5HXQ - chains A and C; structure by X-ray diffraction, 1.95 A resolution.

[Chain A (and C)]
Name: (2Z, 6Z)-farnesyl diphosphate synthase, chloroplastic
Source organism: Solanum habrochaites
Notes: EC 2.5.1.92; chain C of this document is another copy of the same molecule, construct and numbering; everything in this record applies to it too
Reference sequence: B8XA40 (ZFPS_SOLHA); residues 72-303 here = UniProt positions 72-303
Sequence (233 residues; row label = number of the first residue in the row):
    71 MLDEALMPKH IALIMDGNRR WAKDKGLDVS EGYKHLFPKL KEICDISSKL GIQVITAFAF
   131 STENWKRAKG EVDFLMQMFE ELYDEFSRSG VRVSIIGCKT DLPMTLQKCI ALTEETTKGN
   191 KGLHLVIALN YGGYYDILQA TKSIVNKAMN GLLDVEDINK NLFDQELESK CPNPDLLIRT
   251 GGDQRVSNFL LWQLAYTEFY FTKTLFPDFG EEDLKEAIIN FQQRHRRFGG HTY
Not modelled in the structure: 71-75, 299-303 (chain C: 298-303)
Differences from the reference sequence: initiating methionine (71); engineered mutation Ala75 (Glu in B8XA40), Tyr103 (His in B8XA40)
Residues lining bound ligands:
  - dimethylallyl S-thiolodiphosphate (DST): Ile84, Met85, Asp86, Phe128, Ala129, Phe130, Ser131, Glu133, Asn134, Arg137, Arg249, Ser257
  - 1,4,7,10,13,16-hexaoxacyclooctadecane (O4B): Glu226, Ile228, Asn229
What the authors report for this chain:
  - binding site for dimethylallyl S-thiolodiphosphate: Glu133, Tyr266, Arg296
  - catalytic residues: Ser131, Asn134, Arg137 (citing earlier work)
  - catalytic residues: Tyr103 (proposed by the authors, not directly observed)
  - mutagenesis - H103Y/R297A: abolished catalytic activity
  - mutagenesis - H103Y/R296A: decreased catalytic activity
  - specificity-determining residues: Leu106 (citing earlier work)

[Interface between chain A and chain C]
Contacting residue pairs (82; chain A residue first):
  Glu133(A) with Tyr266(C)
  Tyr204(A) with Lys230(C); Trp262(C), hydrophobic; Ala265(C); Tyr266(C)
  Ile207(A) with Trp262(C), hydrophobic
  Leu208(A) with Asn229(C); Lys230(C)
  Thr211(A) with Thr211(C); Phe233(C)
  Lys212(A) with Ile228(C)
  Val215(A) with Val215(C), hydrophobic; Ala218(C), hydrophobic; Val225(C), hydrophobic; Ile228(C), hydrophobic
  Asn216(A) with Val225(C)
  Ala218(A) with Val215(C), hydrophobic; Met219(C)
  Met219(A) with Ala218(C); Met219(C)
  Val225(A) with Lys212(C); Val215(C), hydrophobic; Asn216(C); Met219(C), hydrophobic
  Ile228(A) with Lys212(C); Val215(C), hydrophobic
  Asn229(A) with Leu208(C)
  Lys230(A) with Tyr204(C); Leu208(C)
  Phe233(A) with Leu208(C), hydrophobic; Thr211(C)
  Arg249(A) with Arg296(C)
  Gly252(A) with Arg294(C), hydrogen bond (backbone-side chain)
  Asp253(A) with Glu268(C); Arg294(C); Arg296(C), salt bridge
  Gln254(A) with Thr267(C); Glu268(C), hydrogen bond (backbone-side chain); Phe269(C), hydrogen bond (side chain-backbone)
  Arg255(A) with Tyr266(C), hydrogen bond (side chain-backbone); Thr267(C); Glu268(C), salt bridge; Arg294(C), hydrogen bond (side chain-backbone)
  Val256(A) with Leu264(C); Ala265(C); Phe269(C), hydrophobic
  Ser257(A) with Ala265(C), hydrogen bond (backbone-backbone); Tyr266(C)
  Asn258(A) with Ala265(C), hydrogen bond (backbone-backbone); Tyr266(C)
  Leu261(A) with Leu261(C); Trp262(C); Ala265(C), hydrophobic
  Trp262(A) with Tyr204(C), hydrophobic; Ile207(C), hydrophobic
  Leu264(A) with Val256(C)
  Ala265(A) with Tyr204(C); Val256(C); Ser257(C), hydrogen bond (backbone-backbone); Asn258(C), hydrogen bond (backbone-backbone); Leu261(C), hydrophobic
  Tyr266(A) with Glu133(C), hydrogen bond; Tyr204(C); Arg255(C), hydrogen bond (backbone-side chain); Ser257(C); Asn258(C)
  Thr267(A) with Gln254(C); Arg255(C)
  Glu268(A) with Asp253(C); Gln254(C); Arg255(C), salt bridge
  Phe269(A) with Gln254(C), hydrogen bond (backbone-side chain)
  Phe271(A) with Phe269(C), hydrophobic; Phe271(C), hydrophobic
  Lys273(A) with Arg294(C)
  Arg294(A) with Gly252(C); Asp253(C); Gln254(C)
  Phe298(A) with Gly251(C); Gly252(C); Asp253(C); Arg255(C)
Interface residues without a listed pair, chain A (38 interface residues in all): Ile214, Tyr270, Arg297
Interface residues without a listed pair, chain C (37 interface residues in all): Arg90, Ile214, Arg297

[Overview]
Chain A and chain C form an interface of 38 and 37 residues respectively; the contacts include 12 hydrogen
bonds and 3 salt bridges. Polar contacts include Asp253(A)-Arg296(C), Arg255(A)-Glu268(C) and
Gly252(A)-Arg294(C). Chain A binds dimethylallyl S-thiolodiphosphate and
1,4,7,10,13,16-hexaoxacyclooctadecane. From the paper: catalytic residues Ser131(A), Asn134(A) and Arg137(A)
among others; H103Y/R297A of chain A abolish catalytic activity.
Both chains are (2Z, 6Z)-farnesyl diphosphate synthase, chloroplastic (Solanum habrochaites). Entry 5HXQ
(Crystal Structure of Z,Z-Farnesyl Diphosphate Synthase (D71M, E75A and H103Y Mutants) Complexed with DMSPP)
was determined by X-ray diffraction together with 5HXN, 5HXO, 5HXP and 5HXT from the same study.
